PDB entry 8FCW | electron microscopy, 2.87 A resolution | chains U and O of the 7 polymer chains in the assembly

# Chain U
Name: TnsC
Source organism: Nostoc sp. 'Peltigera membranacea cyanobiont' 210A
Reference sequence: A0A235IFM2 (A0A235IFM2_9NOSO); residue numbers follow UniProt; this construct covers 1-383
Sequence (383 residues; numbered 1 to 383; the number before each row is that of its first residue):
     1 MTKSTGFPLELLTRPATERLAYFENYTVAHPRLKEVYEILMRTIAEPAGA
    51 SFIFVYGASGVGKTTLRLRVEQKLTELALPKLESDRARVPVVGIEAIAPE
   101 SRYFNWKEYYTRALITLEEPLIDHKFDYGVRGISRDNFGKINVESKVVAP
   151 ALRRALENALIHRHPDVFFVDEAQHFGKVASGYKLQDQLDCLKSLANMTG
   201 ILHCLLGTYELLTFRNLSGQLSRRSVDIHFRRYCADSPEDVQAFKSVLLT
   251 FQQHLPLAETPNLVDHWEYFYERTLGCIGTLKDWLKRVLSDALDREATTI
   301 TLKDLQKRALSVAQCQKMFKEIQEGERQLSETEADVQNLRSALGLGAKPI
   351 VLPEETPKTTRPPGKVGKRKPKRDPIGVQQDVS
Not modelled in the structure: 1-3, 347-383
Ion coordination: Mg2+: Thr64 (together with ATP)
Ligand contacts:
  - ATP (adenosine-5'-triphosphate), molecule 1: Glu24, Tyr26, Thr27, Val28, His30, Leu33, Ala58, Ser59, Gly60, Val61, Gly62, Lys63, Thr64, Thr65, Phe251, Ile278, Gly279, Lys282, Lys286
  - ATP, molecule 2: Gln220, Arg223, Arg224

# Chain O
Molecule: 60-nt DNA strand
Sequence (60 nucleotides; row label = number of the first residue in the row):
    46 ATATATCTACGCGTAGATATATCTACGATACGTAGCGGCCGACGCGCTGG
    96 GCTACGTCTT
Not modelled in the structure: 46-55, 86-105

# How chain U and chain O interact
Contacting residue pairs - 6 pairs, chain U then chain O:
  Arg102(U) - DT78(O)  salt bridge to the phosphate
  Arg102(U) - DA79(O)  salt bridge to the phosphate
  Lys146(U) - DT69(O)  salt bridge to the phosphate
  Ala180(U) - DG77(O)  sugar contact
  Ala180(U) - DT78(O)  phosphate contact
  Lys184(U) - DG77(O)  salt bridge to the phosphate

# Overview
The chain U/chain O interface involves 4 residues from each chain; the contacts include 4 salt bridges. Polar
contacts include Arg102(U)-DT78(O), Arg102(U)-DA79(O) and Lys146(U)-DT69(O). Bound to chain U: ATP.
Chain U is TnsC (Nostoc sp. 'Peltigera membranacea cyanobiont' 210A) and chain O is a 60-nt DNA strand; the
structure, Cryo-EM structure of TnsC-DNA complex in type I-B CAST system, was determined by electron
microscopy, deposited together with 8FCJ, 8FCU, 8FCV, 8FD2, 8FD3, 8FF4 and 8FF5.
